PDB entry 4N43 | X-ray diffraction, 3.80 A resolution | chains A and C of the 3 polymer chains in the assembly

Chain A:
Protein: Capsid protein VP1
Source organism: Enterovirus A71
Notes: fragment: EV71 capsid protein VP1
UniProtKB: M9XM90 (M9XM90_9ENTO); residues 1-297 here correspond to UniProt positions 566-862 (UniProt number = residue number + 565)
Amino-acid sequence (297 residues; each row starts with the number of its first residue):
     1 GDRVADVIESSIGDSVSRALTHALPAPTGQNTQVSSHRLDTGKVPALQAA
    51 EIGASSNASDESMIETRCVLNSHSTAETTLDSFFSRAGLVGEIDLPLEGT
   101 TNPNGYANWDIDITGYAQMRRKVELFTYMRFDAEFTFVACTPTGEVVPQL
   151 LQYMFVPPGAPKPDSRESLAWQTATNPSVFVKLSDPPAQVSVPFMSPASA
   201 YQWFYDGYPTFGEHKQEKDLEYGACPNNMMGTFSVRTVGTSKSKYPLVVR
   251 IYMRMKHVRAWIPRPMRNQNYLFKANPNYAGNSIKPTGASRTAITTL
Disordered / not traced: 1-71, 297

Chain C:
Protein: Capsid protein VP3
Source organism: Enterovirus A71
Notes: fragment: EV71 capsid protein VP3
UniProtKB: Q9WPJ0 (Q9WPJ0_9ENTO); residues 1-242 here correspond to UniProt positions 324-565 (UniProt number = residue number + 323)
Amino-acid sequence (242 residues; each row starts with the number of its first residue):
     1 GFPTELKPGTNQFLTTDDGVSAPILPNFHPTPCIHIPGEVRNLLELCQVE
    51 TILEVNNVPTNATSLMERLRFPVSAQAGKGELCAVFRADPGRSGPWQSTL
   101 LGQLCGYYTQWSGSLEVTFMFTGSFMATGKMLIAYTPPGGPLPKDRATAM
   151 LGTHVIWDFGLQSSVTLVIPWISNTHYRAHARDGVFDYYTTGLVSIWYQT
   201 NYVVPIGAPNTAYIIALAAAQKNFTMQLCKDASDILQTGTIQ
Disordered / not traced: 176-188, 237-242
Construct notes: conflict Q227 (Lys550 in Q9WPJ0)

Interface between chain A and chain C:
Contacting residue pairs (105):
  S72(A) - S112(C)  hydrogen bond
  S72(A) - W171(C)
  S72(A) - Q227(C)
  T75(A) - N42(C)  hydrogen bond
  T75(A) - L44(C)
  E77(A) - Y108(C)  hydrogen bond (backbone-side chain)
  E77(A) - M226(C)
  E77(A) - Q227(C)
  T78(A) - N42(C)  hydrogen bond
  T78(A) - L43(C)  hydrogen bond (backbone-backbone)
  T78(A) - L44(C)
  T78(A) - Y108(C)
  T78(A) - M226(C)
  T79(A) - R41(C)
  L80(A) - V40(C)
  L80(A) - R41(C)  hydrogen bond (backbone-backbone)
  F83(A) - L43(C)  hydrophobic
  F83(A) - Y107(C)  hydrophobic
  F83(A) - Y108(C)
  R86(A) - T16(C)
  R86(A) - C229(C)
  A87(A) - T15(C)  hydrogen bond (backbone-backbone)
  Y116(A) - D231(C)  hydrogen bond
  A117(A) - L236(C)
  Q118(A) - S233(C)
  R121(A) - Q103(C)  hydrogen bond
  R121(A) - Y107(C)
  R121(A) - S233(C)
  R121(A) - I235(C)
  K122(A) - Y107(C)
  K122(A) - D231(C)  salt bridge
  F126(A) - V40(C)  hydrophobic
  F126(A) - L43(C)  hydrophobic
  Y128(A) - I36(C)  hydrophobic
  R130(A) - P30(C)
  R130(A) - T31(C)  hydrogen bond (side chain-backbone)
  R130(A) - C33(C)
  E134(A) - G19(C)
  E134(A) - S21(C)  hydrogen bond
  T136(A) - F13(C)
  V138(A) - F13(C)  hydrophobic
  F155(A) - I24(C)  hydrophobic
  F155(A) - L25(C)  hydrophobic
  P177(A) - I24(C)
  P186(A) - N11(C)
  P187(A) - F13(C)  hydrophobic
  Q189(A) - S21(C)
  V190(A) - S21(C)
  V190(A) - A22(C)
  S191(A) - S21(C)  hydrogen bond
  S191(A) - A22(C)  hydrogen bond (backbone-backbone)
  S191(A) - P23(C)
  S191(A) - I24(C)  hydrogen bond (backbone-backbone)
  V192(A) - I24(C)  hydrophobic
  P193(A) - I24(C)
  P193(A) - F28(C)  hydrophobic
  F194(A) - F28(C)
  F194(A) - P30(C)
  M195(A) - F28(C)  hydrophobic
  S196(A) - T31(C)
  P197(A) - T31(C)  hydrogen bond (backbone-side chain)
  A198(A) - T31(C)
  S199(A) - P32(C)  hydrogen bond (side chain-backbone)
  S199(A) - C33(C)
  S199(A) - I34(C)  hydrogen bond (side chain-backbone)
  A200(A) - I36(C)  hydrophobic
  Y252(A) - F13(C)  hydrophobic
  R254(A) - T15(C)
  R254(A) - D17(C)
  R254(A) - D18(C)  salt bridge
  R254(A) - G19(C)  hydrogen bond (side chain-backbone)
  R259(A) - E39(C)  salt bridge
  A260(A) - E39(C)
  A260(A) - V40(C)  hydrogen bond (backbone-backbone)
  W261(A) - I36(C)
  W261(A) - G38(C)
  W261(A) - E39(C)  hydrogen bond (backbone-backbone)
  W261(A) - V40(C)
  I262(A) - G38(C)
  P263(A) - L46(C)  hydrophobic
  M266(A) - L100(C)  hydrophobic
  M266(A) - Y107(C)  hydrophobic
  Q269(A) - I235(C)
  N270(A) - I235(C)
  Y271(A) - I235(C)
  Y271(A) - L236(C)  hydrophobic
  I284(A) - L65(C)
  K285(A) - L65(C)
  K285(A) - R68(C)
  P286(A) - Q97(C)
  T287(A) - R68(C)  hydrogen bond (backbone-side chain)
  T287(A) - G94(C)
  T287(A) - Q97(C)
  G288(A) - N57(C)
  G288(A) - R68(C)
  S290(A) - N57(C)
  S290(A) - V58(C)
  S290(A) - F86(C)
  R291(A) - V58(C)
  T292(A) - V58(C)
  A293(A) - V58(C)
  A293(A) - C83(C)  hydrogen bond (backbone-side chain)
  A293(A) - A84(C)
  I294(A) - E81(C)
  I294(A) - A84(C)
Other interface residues (no listed pair), chain A (64 interface residues in all): L125, P157, K256, R267, S283, A289, T296
Other interface residues (no listed pair), chain C (60 interface residues in all): V20, H35, N56, A62, L82, R87, S93, L104, T225, D234

Summary:
64 residues of chain A and 60 residues of chain C are in contact; the contacts include 22 hydrogen bonds and 3
salt bridges. Polar contacts include K122(A)-D231(C), R254(A)-D18(C) and R259(A)-E39(C).
Chain A is Capsid protein VP1 and chain C is Capsid protein VP3, both from Enterovirus A71; the structure,
Human enterovirus 71 uncoating intermediate captured at atomic resolution, was determined by X-ray
diffraction, deposited together with 4N53.
